7XRC - chains C and A of the 3 polymer chains in the assembly; structure by X-ray diffraction, 1.89 A resolution.

# Chain C
Protein: POU domain protein
UniProt: A0A6I8N999 (A0A6I8N999_ORNAN); the author numbering skips numbers that UniProt does not, so the offset changes along the chain: 239-321 = UniProt 197-279; 486-566 = UniProt 280-360
Chain sequence (164 residues; numbered 239 to 566; 164 numbers in that range are skipped by the numbering (no residue carries them; nothing is unmodelled there); the number before each row is that of its first residue):
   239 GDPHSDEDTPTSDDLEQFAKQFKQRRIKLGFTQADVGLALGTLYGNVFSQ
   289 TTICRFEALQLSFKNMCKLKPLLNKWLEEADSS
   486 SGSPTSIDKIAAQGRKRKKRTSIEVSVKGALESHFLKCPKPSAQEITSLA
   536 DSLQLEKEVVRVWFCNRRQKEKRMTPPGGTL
Disordered / not traced: 239-245, 486-505, 564-566

# Chain A
Molecule: More palindromic Oct factor Recognition Element (MORE)
Sequence (11 nucleotides; numbered 201 to 211; the number before each row is that of its first residue):
   201 ATGCATGAGGA

# Chain C / chain A interface
Residue-residue contacts (18; chain C residue first):
  Gln288(C) - DA201(A)  hydrogen bond to the base
  Thr289(C) - DT202(A)  hydrogen bond to the base
  Cys292(C) - DA201(A)  base contact
  Cys292(C) - DT202(A)  base contact
  Arg293(C) - DG203(A)  hydrogen bond to the base
  Gln298(C) - DT202(A)  hydrogen bond to the phosphate
  Thr506(C) - DC204(A)  hydrogen bond to the phosphate
  Thr506(C) - DA205(A)  hydrogen bond to the phosphate
  Ser507(C) - DC204(A)  phosphate contact
  Ile508(C) - DC204(A)  hydrogen bond to the phosphate
  Lys513(C) - DG203(A)  phosphate contact
  Lys513(C) - DC204(A)  salt bridge to the phosphate
  Val544(C) - DA205(A)  phosphate contact
  Val547(C) - DA205(A)  base contact
  Trp548(C) - DC204(A)  phosphate contact
  Asn551(C) - DC204(A)  base contact
  Asn551(C) - DA205(A)  hydrogen bond to the base
  Lys555(C) - DG203(A)  salt bridge to the phosphate
Interface residues without a listed pair, chain C (15 interface residues in all): Gln554
Interface residues without a listed pair, chain A (6 interface residues in all): DT206

# Summary
Chain C and chain A form an interface of 15 and 6 residues respectively; the contacts include 8 hydrogen bonds
and 2 salt bridges. Polar contacts include Gln288(C)-DA201(A), Thr289(C)-DT202(A) and Arg293(C)-DG203(A).
Here chain C is POU domain protein and chain A is More palindromic Oct factor Recognition Element (MORE).
Entry 7XRC (Crystal Structure of the dimeric Brn2 (Pou3f2) POU domain bound to palindromic MORE DNA) was
determined by X-ray diffraction.
